8C57 - chains A and B of the 3 polymer chains in the assembly; structure by X-ray diffraction, 1.95 A resolution.

Chain A:
Name: Cytosine-specific methyltransferase
Organism: Malacoplasma penetrans HF-2
UniProt: Q8EVR5 (Q8EVR5_MALP2); residue numbers follow UniProt; this construct covers 1-395
Sequence (395 residues; numbered 1 to 395; the number before each row is that of its first residue):
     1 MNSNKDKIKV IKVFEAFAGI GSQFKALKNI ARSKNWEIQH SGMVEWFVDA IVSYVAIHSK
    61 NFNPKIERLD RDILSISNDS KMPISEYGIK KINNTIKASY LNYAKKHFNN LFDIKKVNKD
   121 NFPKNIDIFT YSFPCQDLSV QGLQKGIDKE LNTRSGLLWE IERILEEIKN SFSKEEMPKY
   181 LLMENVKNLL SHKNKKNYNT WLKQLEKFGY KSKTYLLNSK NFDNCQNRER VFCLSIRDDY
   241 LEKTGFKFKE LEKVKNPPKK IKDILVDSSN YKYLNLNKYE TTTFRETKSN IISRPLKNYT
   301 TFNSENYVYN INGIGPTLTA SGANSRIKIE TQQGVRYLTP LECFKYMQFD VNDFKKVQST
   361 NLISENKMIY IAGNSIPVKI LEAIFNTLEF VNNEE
Disordered / not traced: 1-6, 141-152, 393-395
Sequence notes: cloning artifact (68, 71, 295)
Residues lining bound ligands:
  - carbonate ion (CO3): Phe302, Ser304, Asn324
  - S-adenosylmethionine (SAM): Phe17, Ala18, Gly19, Ile20, Gly21, Ser22, Gln23, Val44, Glu45, Trp46, Phe47, Ser80, Phe112, Asp113, Ile114, Lys115, Leu157, Ile371, Asn374, Ser375, Ile376
Reported in the primary citation:
  - binding site for the 14-nt DNA strand (chain B): Glu184
  - binding site for the 14-nt DNA strand: Phe302
  - conformationally variable residues (loop rearrangement): Ser132 to Leu157
  - mutagenesis - C135A: increased catalytic activity on dhaC
  - mutagenesis - C135A: abolished catalytic activity

Chain B:
Molecule: 14-nt DNA strand
Organism: synthetic construct
Sequence (14 nucleotides; row label = number of the first residue in the row):
     1 CCACATGXGC TGAA
Modified / non-standard residues: TJU ([(2R,3S,5R)-5-(4-azanyl-3-methyl-6-oxidanylidene-2H-1,3,5-triazin-1-yl)-3-oxidanyl-oxolan-2-yl]methyl dihydrogen phosphite) at position 8

Interface between chain A and chain B:
Pairs across the interface (32; chain A residue first):
  Lys81(A) - DC10(B)  salt bridge to the phosphate
  Ser132(A) - TJU_8(B)  base contact
  Glu184(A) - TJU_8(B)  base contact
  Val186(A) - TJU_8(B)  phosphate contact
  Asn227(A) - DT6(B)  hydrogen bond to the phosphate
  Asn227(A) - DG7(B)  hydrogen bond to the phosphate
  Arg228(A) - TJU_8(B)  base contact
  Arg230(A) - TJU_8(B)  salt bridge to the phosphate
  Arg285(A) - DA5(B)  salt bridge to the phosphate
  Thr287(A) - DA5(B)  phosphate contact
  Thr287(A) - DT6(B)  hydrogen bond to the phosphate
  Ser289(A) - DT6(B)  hydrogen bond to the phosphate
  Ile291(A) - DT6(B)  phosphate contact
  Phe302(A) - DG9(B)  base contact
  Asn303(A) - DT6(B)  base contact
  Ser304(A) - DG7(B)  hydrogen bond to the base
  Pro316(A) - DG7(B)  phosphate contact
  Thr317(A) - DG7(B)  hydrogen bond to the phosphate
  Thr317(A) - TJU_8(B)  phosphate contact
  Thr319(A) - TJU_8(B)  phosphate contact
  Thr319(A) - DG9(B)  phosphate contact
  Ala320(A) - TJU_8(B)  hydrogen bond to the phosphate
  Ala320(A) - DG9(B)  hydrogen bond to the phosphate
  Ser321(A) - DG9(B)  hydrogen bond to the phosphate
  Ser321(A) - DC10(B)  base contact
  Gly322(A) - DG9(B)  base contact
  Gly322(A) - DC10(B)  base contact
  Ala323(A) - DG9(B)  hydrogen bond to the base
  Asn324(A) - DG7(B)  hydrogen bond to the phosphate
  Gly373(A) - TJU_8(B)  sugar contact
  Asn374(A) - TJU_8(B)  sugar contact
  Ser375(A) - TJU_8(B)  base contact
Also at the interface, not in a pair above, chain A (27 interface residues in all): Asn185, Arg326
Also at the interface, not in a pair above, chain B (7 interface residues in all): DC4

Overview:
27 residues of chain A face 7 of chain B across their interface, with 11 hydrogen bonds and 3 salt bridges.
Among the polar pairs are Ser304(A)-DG7(B), Ala323(A)-DG9(B) and Asn227(A)-DT6(B). From the paper: a binding
site for the 14-nt DNA strand (chain B) at Glu184(A); C135A of chain A increases catalytic activity on dhaC.
Here chain A is Cytosine-specific methyltransferase (Malacoplasma penetrans HF-2) and chain B is a 14-nt DNA
strand (synthetic construct). Entry 8C57 (CpG specific M.MpeI methyltransferase crystallized in the presence
of 5,6-dihydro-5-azacytosine (converted to 5m-dhaC) and 5-methylcytosine containing ...) was determined by
X-ray diffraction, deposited together with 8C56, 8C58 and 8C59.
